2ADG - chains A and B; structure by X-ray diffraction, 2.50 A resolution.

Chain A:
Protein: Q425 Fab Light chain
Organism: Mus musculus
Notes: antibody fragment or engineered binder
Chain sequence (214 residues; numbered 1 to 214; the number before each row is that of its first residue):
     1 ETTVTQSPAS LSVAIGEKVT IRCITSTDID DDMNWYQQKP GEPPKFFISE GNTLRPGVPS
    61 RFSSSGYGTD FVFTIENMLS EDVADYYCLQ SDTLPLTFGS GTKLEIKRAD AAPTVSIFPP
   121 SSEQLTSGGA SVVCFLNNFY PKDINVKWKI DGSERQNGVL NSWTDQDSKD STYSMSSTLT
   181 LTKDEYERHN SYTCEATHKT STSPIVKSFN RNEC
Disordered / not traced: 212-214
Disulfide bonds: Cys-23/Cys-88, Cys-134/Cys-194

Chain B:
Protein: Q425 Fab heavy chain
Organism: Mus musculus
Notes: antibody fragment or engineered binder
Chain sequence (222 residues; row label = number of the first residue in the row; a row labelled like 82A-82D holds insertion residues (82A, then the next letters in order)):
     1 EVQLVESGGD LVKPGGSLKL SCAASGFTFS SYGMSWVRQT PDKGLEWVAT ISSGGSYTYY
    61 PDNVKGRFTI SRDNAKNTLY LQ
82A-82D MSSL
    83 KSEDTAMYYC ARHEDGNW
100A-100C NYF
   101 DYWGQGTTLT VSSAKTTPPS VYPLAPGSAA QTNSMVTLGC LVKGYFPEPV TVTWNSGSLS
   161 SGVHTFPAVL QSDLYTLSSS VTVPSSTWPS ETVTCNVAHP ASSTKVDKKI VPRDC
Disordered / not traced: 127-133, 214-215
Disulfide bonds: Cys-22/Cys-92, Cys-140/Cys-195
Reported in the primary citation:
  - conformationally variable residues (side-chain flip): Asn-100A

Chain A / chain B interface:
Pairs across the interface - 71 pairs, chain A then chain B:
  Asn-34(A) / Tyr-100B(B)
  Tyr-36(A) / Tyr-100B(B)
  Tyr-36(A) / Phe-100C(B)  hydrogen bond (side chain-backbone)
  Tyr-36(A) / Trp-103(B)
  Gln-38(A) / Gln-39(B)  hydrogen bond
  Gln-38(A) / Tyr-91(B)  hydrogen bond
  Pro-43(A) / Tyr-91(B)  hydrophobic
  Pro-43(A) / Gly-104(B)
  Pro-43(A) / Gln-105(B)
  Pro-44(A) / Leu-45(B)  hydrophobic
  Pro-44(A) / Trp-103(B)
  Phe-46(A) / Tyr-100B(B)  hydrophobic
  Phe-46(A) / Phe-100C(B)
  Phe-46(A) / Asp-101(B)
  Glu-50(A) / Asn-100A(B)  hydrogen bond
  Glu-50(A) / Tyr-100B(B)
  Arg-55(A) / Glu-96(B)
  Arg-55(A) / Tyr-100B(B)
  Arg-55(A) / Asp-101(B)  salt bridge
  Tyr-87(A) / Gln-39(B)  hydrogen bond
  Tyr-87(A) / Leu-45(B)  hydrophobic
  Leu-89(A) / Phe-100C(B)  hydrophobic
  Ser-91(A) / Trp-100(B)
  Ser-91(A) / Tyr-100B(B)
  Asp-92(A) / Trp-100(B)
  Thr-93(A) / Trp-100(B)
  Leu-94(A) / Trp-47(B)  hydrophobic
  Leu-94(A) / Trp-100(B)
  Pro-95(A) / Trp-47(B)  hydrophobic
  Leu-96(A) / Trp-47(B)
  Leu-96(A) / Trp-100(B)  hydrophobic
  Leu-96(A) / Asn-100A(B)
  Phe-98(A) / Leu-45(B)  hydrophobic
  Phe-98(A) / Phe-100C(B)  hydrophobic
  Phe-98(A) / Trp-103(B)  hydrophobic
  Phe-118(A) / Leu-124(B)
  Phe-118(A) / Ala-125(B)
  Phe-118(A) / Pro-126(B)
  Phe-118(A) / Thr-137(B)
  Pro-119(A) / Arg-213(B)  hydrogen bond (backbone-side chain)
  Pro-120(A) / Arg-213(B)
  Ser-121(A) / Tyr-122(B)
  Ser-121(A) / Pro-123(B)
  Glu-123(A) / Tyr-122(B)
  Glu-123(A) / Pro-123(B)
  Gln-124(A) / Tyr-122(B)
  Ser-127(A) / Tyr-122(B)  hydrogen bond
  Ser-131(A) / Leu-141(B)
  Phe-135(A) / Leu-124(B)  hydrophobic
  Phe-135(A) / Gly-139(B)
  Phe-135(A) / Phe-166(B)  hydrophobic
  Phe-135(A) / Ser-178(B)
  Phe-135(A) / Ser-179(B)
  Phe-135(A) / Ser-180(B)
  Asn-137(A) / His-164(B)
  Asn-137(A) / Phe-166(B)
  Asn-137(A) / Ser-180(B)
  Asn-138(A) / His-164(B)  hydrogen bond
  Leu-160(A) / Gln-171(B)
  Leu-160(A) / Thr-176(B)
  Ser-162(A) / Phe-166(B)
  Ser-162(A) / Pro-167(B)  hydrogen bond (side chain-backbone)
  Ser-162(A) / Val-169(B)
  Trp-163(A) / Pro-167(B)
  Thr-164(A) / Phe-166(B)
  Asp-167(A) / His-164(B)
  Ser-174(A) / His-164(B)  hydrogen bond
  Ser-174(A) / Phe-166(B)
  Met-175(A) / Phe-166(B)
  Ser-176(A) / Phe-166(B)
  Ser-176(A) / Ser-178(B)  hydrogen bond
Also at the interface, not in a pair above, chain A (42 interface residues in all): Glu-42, Ser-49, Ser-116, Val-133, Asn-161, Thr-180
Also at the interface, not in a pair above, chain B (38 interface residues in all): Val-37, Glu-46, Pro-61, Leu-138, Lys-143, Thr-165, Lys-208

Overview:
The interface between chain A and chain B involves 42 residues on one side and 38 on the other, with 11
hydrogen bonds and 1 salt bridge. Polar pairs include Arg-55(A)/Asp-101(B), Tyr-36(A)/Phe-100C(B) and
Gln-38(A)/Gln-39(B). From the paper: conformational variability at Asn-100A(B).
Chain A is Q425 Fab Light chain and chain B is Q425 Fab heavy chain, both from Mus musculus; the structure,
Crystal structure of monoclonal anti-CD4 antibody Q425, was determined by X-ray diffraction, deposited
together with 2ADI and 2ADJ.
